PDB entry 2VME | X-ray diffraction, 2.45 A resolution | chains A and B of the 3 polymer chains in the assembly

# Chain A (and B)
Protein: Discoidin-2
From: Dictyostelium discoideum
Notes: chain B of this document is another copy of the same molecule, construct and numbering; everything in this record applies to it too
UniProtKB: P42530 (DIS2_DICDI); residue numbers follow UniProt; this construct covers 1-257
Amino-acid sequence (257 residues; numbered 1 to 257; the number before each row is that of its first residue):
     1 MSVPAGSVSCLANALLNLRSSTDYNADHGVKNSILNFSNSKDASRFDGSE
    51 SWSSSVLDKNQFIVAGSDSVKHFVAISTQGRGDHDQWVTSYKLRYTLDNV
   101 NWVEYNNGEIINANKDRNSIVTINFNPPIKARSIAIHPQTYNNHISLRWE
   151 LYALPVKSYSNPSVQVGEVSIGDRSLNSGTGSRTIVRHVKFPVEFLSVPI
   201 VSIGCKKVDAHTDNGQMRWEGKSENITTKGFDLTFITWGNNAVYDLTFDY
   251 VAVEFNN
Modified / non-standard residues: His-84 (nd1-phosphonohistidine; HIP)
Bound ions: Ca2+: Asn-39, Ser-40, Asp-47; Zn2+: Asp-68 (shared with Asp-68(B) of chain B; 1 residue of chain C)
Swiss-Prot annotation at these positions:
  - region: Val-156 to Pro-162 (Linker)
  - motif: Arg-81 to Asp-83 (Cell attachment site)
  - binding site (Ca(2+)): Asn-39, Ser-40, Asp-47
  - binding site (a carbohydrate): Asp-209, Arg-218, Trp-238

# Chain A / chain B interface
Residue-residue contacts (93; chain A residue first):
  Gly-6(A) with Val-100(B)
  Ser-7(A) with Val-100(B)
  Val-8(A) with Asp-98(B); Asn-99(B)
  Leu-11(A) with Arg-19(B), hydrogen bond (backbone-side chain)
  Ala-12(A) with Arg-19(B), hydrogen bond (backbone-side chain); Val-64(B)
  Asn-13(A) with Gly-66(B); Thr-96(B); Asn-99(B), hydrogen bond; Trp-102(B); Ser-133(B), hydrogen bond (backbone-side chain)
  Ala-14(A) with Asn-17(B), hydrogen bond (backbone-side chain); Val-64(B); Gly-66(B); Ser-67(B)
  Leu-15(A) with Asn-17(B); Ser-67(B); Asp-68(B); Asn-99(B)
  Leu-16(A) with Asn-17(B)
  Asn-17(A) with Asn-17(B)
  Ala-26(A) with Ala-26(B), hydrophobic
  Asp-27(A) with Asn-25(B); Ala-26(B), hydrogen bond (side chain-backbone)
  Lys-31(A) with Asp-23(B), salt bridge; Ala-26(B)
  Ile-34(A) with Arg-19(B)
  Phe-37(A) with Ser-21(B)
  Ser-38(A) with Thr-22(B)
  Asn-39(A) with Thr-22(B); Val-56(B)
  Ser-40(A) with Ser-55(B); Val-56(B)
  Arg-45(A) with Tyr-24(B), hydrogen bond (side chain-backbone); Ser-55(B), hydrogen bond
  Asp-47(A) with Asp-23(B); Tyr-24(B); Ser-55(B), hydrogen bond
  Asp-68(A) with Asp-68(B)
  Ser-69(A) with Asp-68(B)
  Val-156(A) with Arg-132(B)
  Asn-161(A) with Asn-161(B)
  Pro-162(A) with Pro-162(B)
  Ser-163(A) with Tyr-159(B); Ser-160(B)
  Val-164(A) with Tyr-159(B); Pro-162(B), hydrophobic; Phe-255(B)
  Gln-165(A) with Tyr-159(B)
  Val-166(A) with Ile-200(B), hydrophobic; Ser-202(B)
  Val-193(A) with Ser-158(B); Tyr-159(B), hydrophobic
  Glu-194(A) with Lys-157(B), hydrogen bond (backbone-side chain); Tyr-159(B), hydrogen bond (backbone-side chain)
  Phe-195(A) with Tyr-159(B)
  Leu-196(A) with His-72(B); Lys-157(B); Tyr-159(B), hydrogen bond (backbone-side chain)
  Cys-205(A) with Gly-204(B); Cys-205(B), hydrogen bond (backbone-backbone); Trp-219(B)
  Lys-206(A) with Ile-203(B); Trp-219(B); Glu-220(B); Gly-221(B), hydrogen bond (backbone-backbone)
  Lys-207(A) with Trp-219(B); Glu-220(B); Trp-238(B)
  Val-208(A) with Met-217(B); Arg-218(B); Trp-219(B), hydrogen bond (backbone-backbone)
  Asp-209(A) with Gln-216(B), hydrogen bond; Met-217(B); Arg-218(B); Trp-238(B)
  Ala-210(A) with Gly-215(B); Gln-216(B); Met-217(B), hydrogen bond (backbone-backbone)
  His-211(A) with Asn-214(B); Gly-215(B); Gln-216(B), hydrogen bond
  Thr-212(A) with Gly-215(B), hydrogen bond (backbone-backbone)
  Met-217(A) with Met-217(B), hydrophobic
  Asp-249(A) with Ser-202(B); Ile-203(B), hydrogen bond (side chain-backbone)
  Val-251(A) with Ser-202(B)
  Glu-254(A) with Tyr-159(B)
  Asn-256(A) with Lys-130(B), hydrogen bond (backbone-side chain)
  Asn-257(A) with Val-70(B); His-72(B), hydrogen bond (backbone-side chain); Lys-130(B), hydrogen bond
Also at the interface, not in a pair above, chain A (53 interface residues in all): Ser-9, Phe-46, Ser-67, Gly-204, Tyr-244, Tyr-250
Also at the interface, not in a pair above, chain B (51 interface residues in all): Leu-97, Leu-154, Val-201, Thr-212, Phe-248, Val-253

# Summary
53 residues of chain A face 51 of chain B across their interface; the contacts include 23 hydrogen bonds and 1
salt bridge. Polar contacts include Lys-31(A)/Asp-23(B), Leu-11(A)/Arg-19(B) and Ala-12(A)/Arg-19(B). UniProt
lists 3 Ca2+-binding residues and 3 carbohydrate-binding residues on chain A.
Chain A and chain B are both Discoidin-2 (Dictyostelium discoideum); the structure, Structure of the wild-type
discoidin II from Dictyostelium discoideum, was determined by X-ray diffraction (same publication as 2VM9,
2VMC and 2VMD).
